PDB entry 5EON | X-ray diffraction, 1.70 A resolution | chains A and B of the 3 polymer chains in the assembly

== Chain A (and B) ==
Protein: ACC-Hex
Notes: chain B of this document is another copy of the same molecule, construct and numbering; everything in this record applies to it too
Amino-acid sequence (31 residues; each row starts with the number of its first residue):
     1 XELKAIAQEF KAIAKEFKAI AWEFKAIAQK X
Modified / non-standard residues: ACE (acetyl group) at position 1; NH2 (amino group) at position 31

== Chain A / chain B interface ==
Pairs across the interface (29; chain A residue first):
  Leu3(A) - Phe24(B)  hydrophobic
  Leu3(A) - Ile27(B)  hydrophobic
  Leu3(A) - Ala28(B)
  Lys4(A) - Ala28(B)
  Ala7(A) - Ala21(B)
  Ala7(A) - Phe24(B)
  Ala7(A) - Lys25(B)
  Phe10(A) - Phe17(B)  hydrophobic
  Phe10(A) - Ala21(B)  hydrophobic
  Phe10(A) - Phe24(B)  hydrophobic
  Lys11(A) - Ala21(B)
  Ala14(A) - Ala14(B)
  Ala14(A) - Phe17(B)
  Ala14(A) - Lys18(B)
  Phe17(A) - Phe10(B)  hydrophobic
  Phe17(A) - Ala14(B)
  Phe17(A) - Phe17(B)  hydrophobic
  Lys18(A) - Ala14(B)
  Ile20(A) - Phe10(B)  hydrophobic
  Ala21(A) - Ala7(B)
  Ala21(A) - Phe10(B)
  Ala21(A) - Lys11(B)
  Phe24(A) - Ala7(B)
  Phe24(A) - Phe10(B)  hydrophobic
  Lys25(A) - Ala7(B)
  Ile27(A) - Leu3(B)  hydrophobic
  Ala28(A) - Leu3(B)  hydrophobic
  Ala28(A) - Lys4(B)
  Gln29(A) - Lys4(B)
Interface residues without a listed pair, chain A (17 interface residues in all): Ile6, Ile13
Interface residues without a listed pair, chain B (16 interface residues in all): Ile6, Ile13, Ile20

== Summary ==
17 residues of chain A and 16 residues of chain B are in contact.
Both chains are ACC-Hex. Entry 5EON (Crystal structure of a de novo antiparallel coiled-coil hexamer -
ACC-Hex) was determined by X-ray diffraction together with 5EOJ from the same study.
